PDB entry 8WH9 | electron microscopy, 3.31 A resolution | chains A and I of the 11 polymer chains in the assembly

[Chain A]
Protein: Histone H3.1
Organism: Arabidopsis thaliana
Reference sequence: P59226 (H31_ARATH); residues 0-135 here correspond to UniProt positions 1-136 (UniProt number = residue number + 1)
Chain sequence (136 residues; row label = number of the first residue in the row; numbering starts at 0):
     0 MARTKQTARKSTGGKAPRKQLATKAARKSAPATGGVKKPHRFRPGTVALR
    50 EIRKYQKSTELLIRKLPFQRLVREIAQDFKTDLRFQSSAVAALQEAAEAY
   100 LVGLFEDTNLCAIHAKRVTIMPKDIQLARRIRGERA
Disordered / not traced: 0-40, 134-135
Curated features (UniProtKB/Swiss-Prot):
  - site: Lys14 (Not N6-methylated), Lys27 (Not N6-acetylated), Ala31 (Recognition by ATXR5 and ATXR6), Lys36 (Not N6-acetylated)
  - modified residue: Lys4 (N6,N6,N6-trimethyllysine), Lys9 (N6,N6,N6-trimethyllysine), Ser10 (Phosphoserine), Thr11 (Phosphothreonine), Lys14 (N6-acetyllysine), Lys18 (N6-acetyllysine), Lys23 (N6-acetyllysine), Lys27 (N6,N6,N6-trimethyllysine), Ser28 (Phosphoserine), Lys36 (N6,N6,N6-trimethyllysine)

[Chain I]
Molecule: sense strand (147-nt DNA)
Sequence (147 nucleotides; row label = number of the first residue in the row):
     1 ATCGAGAATCCCGGTGCCGAGGCCGCTCAATTGGTCGTAGACAGCTCTAG
    51 CACCGCTTAAACGCACGTACGCGCTGTCCCCCGCGTTTAACCGCCCAAGG
   101 GGATTACTCCCTAGTCTCCAGGCACGTGTCAGATATATACATCCGAT
Disordered / not traced: 1-4, 147

[Interface between chain A and chain I]
Residue-residue contacts (17; chain A residue first):
  Phe41(A) with DA8(I), phosphate contact; DC84(I), phosphate contact
  Gly44(A) with DG83(I), hydrogen bond to the phosphate
  Thr45(A) with DG83(I), phosphate contact
  Val46(A) with DG83(I), phosphate contact
  Ala47(A) with DG83(I), phosphate contact
  Arg49(A) with DA8(I), hydrogen bond to the phosphate; DT9(I), salt bridge to the phosphate
  Arg63(A) with DC91(I), sugar contact
  Lys64(A) with DC91(I), phosphate contact; DC92(I), hydrogen bond to the phosphate
  Leu65(A) with DC91(I), phosphate contact; DC92(I), hydrogen bond to the phosphate
  Pro66(A) with DC91(I), phosphate contact
  Arg69(A) with DC91(I), salt bridge to the phosphate
  Asp81(A) with DG101(I), phosphate contact
  Arg83(A) with DG101(I), sugar contact
Other interface residues (no listed pair), chain A (16 interface residues in all): Arg42, Pro43, Gln85
Other interface residues (no listed pair), chain I (10 interface residues in all): DC82, DG100, DA103

[Summary]
16 residues of chain A face 10 of chain I across their interface; the contacts include 4 hydrogen bonds and 2
salt bridges. Among the polar pairs are Gly44(A)-DG83(I), Arg49(A)-DA8(I) and Lys64(A)-DC92(I).
Here chain A is Histone H3.1 (Arabidopsis thaliana) and chain I is sense strand (147-nt DNA). Entry 8WH9
(Structure of DDM1-nucleosome complex in ADP-BeFx state) was determined by electron microscopy (same
publication as 8WH5, 8WH8, 8WHA and 8WHB).
